Entry 6W03 (X-ray diffraction, 2.40 A resolution); this record covers chains D and G of the 6 polymer chains in the assembly.

[Chain D]
Name: 35O22 scFv heavy chain
From: Homo sapiens
Notes: engineered mutation(s): E10T, L11T, K12T, A16S, I68N, K83T, F84S; antibody fragment or engineered binder
Sequence (134 residues; numbered 1 to 116 plus 18 insertion-coded residues; the number before each row is that of its first residue; a row labelled like 72A-72H holds insertion residues (72A, then the next letters in order)):
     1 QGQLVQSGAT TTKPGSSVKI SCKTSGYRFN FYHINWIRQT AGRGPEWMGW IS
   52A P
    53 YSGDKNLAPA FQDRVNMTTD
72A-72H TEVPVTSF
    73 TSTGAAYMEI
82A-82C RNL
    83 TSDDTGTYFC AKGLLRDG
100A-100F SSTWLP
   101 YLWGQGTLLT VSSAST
Not modelled in the structure: 111-116
Disulfides: Cys22-Cys92

[Chain G]
Name: Envelope glycoprotein gp160
From: Human immunodeficiency virus 1
UniProt: Q2N0S6 (Q2N0S6_9HIV1); the construct lacks a stretch of the UniProt sequence and is renumbered around it, so the offset changes along the chain: 31-136 = UniProt 30-135; 145-185 = UniProt 136-176; 189-309 = UniProt 188-308; 312-321 = UniProt 309-318; 2 more segments
Sequence (481 residues; numbered 31 to 513 plus 12 insertion-coded residues; 14 numbers in that range are skipped by the numbering (no residue carries them; nothing is unmodelled there); the number before each row is that of its first residue; a row labelled like 185A-185K holds insertion residues (185A, then the next letters in order)):
    31 AENLWVTVYY GVPVWKDAET TLFCASDAKA YETEKHNVWA THACVPTDPN PQEIHLENVT
    91 EEFNMWKNNM VEQMHTDIIS LWDQSLKPCV KLTPLCVTLQ CTNVTN
   145 AITDDMRGEL KNCSFNMTTE LRDKKQKVYS LFYRLDVVQI N
185A-185K ENQGNRSNNSN
   189 KEYRLINCNT SACTQACPKV SFEPIPIHYC APAGFAILKC KDKKFNGTGP CPSVSTVQCT
   249 HGIKPVVSTQ LLLNGSLAEE EVMIRSENIT NNAKNILVQF NTPVQINCTR PNNMTRKSIR
   309 I
   312 GPGQAFYALG
  321A D
   322 IIGDIRQPHC NVSKATWNET LGKVVKQLRK HFGNNTIIRF ANSSGGDLEV TTHSFNCGGE
   382 FFYCNTSGLF NSTW
   397 ISNTSVQGSN STGSNDSITL PCRIKQIINM WQRIGQCMYA PPIQGVIRCV SNITGLILTR
   457 DGGSTNSTTE TFRPGGGDMR DNWRSELYKY KVVKIEPLGV APTRCKRRVV GRRRRRR
Not modelled in the structure: 31, 59-64, 145-150, 185A-185K, 397-410, 429-430, 459-464, 506-513
Construct notes: engineered mutation Ala145 (Asn136 in Q2N0S6), Cys201 (Ile200 in Q2N0S6), Met302 (Asn301 in Q2N0S6), Leu320 (Thr317 in Q2N0S6), Pro329 (Ala327 in Q2N0S6), Asn332 (Thr330 in Q2N0S6), Cys433 (Ala430 in Q2N0S6), Cys501 (Ala498 in Q2N0S6); expression tag (508-513)
Disulfides: Cys54-Cys74, Cys119-Cys205, Cys126-Cys196, Cys131-Cys157, Cys201-Cys433, Cys218-Cys247, Cys228-Cys239, Cys296-Cys331, Cys378-Cys445, Cys385-Cys418
Covalent attachments: glycan linked to Asn88, Asn332; N-acetylglucosamine (NAG) linked to Asn133, Asn156, Asn160, Asn197, Asn234, Asn262, Asn276, Asn295, Asn301, Asn363, Asn386, Asn448
From the paper describing this entry:
  - contacts within the chain: Leu154-Met302 (hydrophobic contact), Tyr177-Met302 (hydrophobic contact), Tyr177-Leu320 (hydrophobic contact)
  - mutagenesis - A329P (Tm change 2 degC): increased stability
  - mutagenesis - A329P: unchanged binding to CD4
  - mutagenesis - N302M/T320L: decreased binding to CD4
  - mutagenesis - N302M/T320L: decreased binding to V3 antibodies
  - mutagenesis - A329P: unchanged binding to V3 antibodies

[Interface between chain D and chain G]
Pairs across the interface (12; chain D residue first):
  Arg28(D) - Asn88(G)  hydrogen bond (side chain-backbone)
  Arg28(D) - Thr90(G)
  Phe31(D) - Asn88(G)
  Tyr53(D) - Glu87(G)  hydrogen bond
  Tyr53(D) - Asn88(G)
  Pro72D(D) - Pro238(G)
  Pro72D(D) - Pro240(G)  hydrophobic
  Val72E(D) - Glu92(G)
  Val72E(D) - Pro238(G)
  Thr72F(D) - Thr90(G)
  Ser72G(D) - Thr90(G)
  Arg98(D) - Asn88(G)

[Overview]
Chain D and chain G form an interface of 8 and 6 residues respectively, with 2 hydrogen bonds. Among the polar
pairs are Arg28(D)-Asn88(G) and Tyr53(D)-Glu87(G). The paper reports that A329P of chain G increases
stability; contacts within the chain involving Met302(G), Leu154(G) and Tyr177(G) among others.
Chain D is 35O22 scFv heavy chain (Homo sapiens) and chain G is Envelope glycoprotein gp160 (Human
immunodeficiency virus 1); the structure, Crystal Structure of HIV-1 BG505 DS-SOSIP.3mut Prefusion Env Trimer
in Complex with Human Antibodies 3H109L and ..., was determined by X-ray diffraction together with 6VZI from
the same study.
